PDB entry 8RZ1 | X-ray diffraction, 1.75 A resolution | chains A and B

== Chain A ==
Molecule: R5.034 scFv
Source organism: Homo sapiens
Notes: antibody fragment or engineered binder
Sequence (285 residues; each row starts with the number of its first residue; numbers below 1 keep their minus sign (Met-30 is residue -30)):
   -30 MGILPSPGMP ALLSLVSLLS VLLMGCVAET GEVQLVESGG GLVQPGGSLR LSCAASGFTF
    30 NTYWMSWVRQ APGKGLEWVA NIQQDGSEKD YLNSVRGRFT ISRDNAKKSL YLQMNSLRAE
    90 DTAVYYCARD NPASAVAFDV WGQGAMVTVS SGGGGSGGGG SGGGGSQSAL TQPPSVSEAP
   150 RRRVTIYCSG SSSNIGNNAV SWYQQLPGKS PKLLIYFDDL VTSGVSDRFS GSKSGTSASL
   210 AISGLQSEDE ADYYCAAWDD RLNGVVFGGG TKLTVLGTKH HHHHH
Unresolved in the structure: -30 to 0, 120-136, 246-254
Disulfide bonds: Cys22-Cys96, Cys157-Cys224

== Chain B ==
Molecule: RH5-34EM
Source organism: synthetic construct
Sequence (119 residues; each row starts with the number of its first residue):
     1 GGSGSYQDVC RKAKEKLDKI EMDAKNYETN LKEQANNADK TEEYRKKKKI AIEAFLKKIE
    61 EAADKVAREA KQRLDELEKK NQVDKEELEK CKEEVEKRAR ELRRRIREIL ERAKKWLDQ
Unresolved in the structure: 1-4, 81-86, 119
Disulfide bonds: Cys10-Cys91

== Chain A / chain B interface ==
Contacting residue pairs - 22 pairs, chain A then chain B:
  Thr31(A) - Met22(B)
  Thr31(A) - Asn26(B)  hydrogen bond
  Tyr32(A) - Asn26(B)
  Tyr32(A) - Asn30(B)  hydrogen bond
  Trp33(A) - Lys19(B)
  Gln53(A) - Met22(B)
  Glu57(A) - Glu15(B)
  Pro101(A) - Asp23(B)
  Pro101(A) - Phe55(B)  hydrophobic
  Ala102(A) - Lys19(B)
  Ala102(A) - Asp23(B)  hydrogen bond (backbone-side chain)
  Ser103(A) - Ile20(B)
  Ser103(A) - Asp23(B)  hydrogen bond
  Ser103(A) - Ile59(B)
  Asn166(A) - Lys65(B)  hydrogen bond
  Tyr185(A) - Phe55(B)
  Phe186(A) - Lys58(B)  hydrogen bond (backbone-side chain)
  Asp188(A) - Lys58(B)  salt bridge
  Leu189(A) - Ala54(B)  hydrophobic
  Leu189(A) - Phe55(B)  hydrophobic
  Leu189(A) - Lys58(B)
  Ser192(A) - Gln34(B)
Interface residues without a listed pair, chain A (15 interface residues in all): Asn100

== In short ==
Chain A and chain B form an interface of 15 and 13 residues respectively; the contacts include 6 hydrogen
bonds and 1 salt bridge. Among the polar pairs are Asp188(A)-Lys58(B), Thr31(A)-Asn26(B) and
Tyr32(A)-Asn30(B).
Here chain A is R5.034 scFv (Homo sapiens) and chain B is RH5-34EM (synthetic construct). Entry 8RZ1
(Synthetic immunogen RH5-34EM bound to monoclonal antibody R5.034) was determined by X-ray diffraction
together with 8RZ0 and 8RZ2 from the same study.
